PDB entry 2BUM | X-ray diffraction, 1.80 A resolution | chains A and B

Chain A:
Name: Protocatechuate 3,4-dioxygenase alpha chain
Organism: Acinetobacter sp
Notes: EC 1.13.11.3
UniProtKB: P20371 (PCXA_ACICA); the construct lacks a stretch of the UniProt sequence, so the offset changes along the chain: -3 to 88 = UniProt 1-92; 89-200 = UniProt 98-209
Chain sequence (209 residues; numbered -3 to 200 plus 5 insertion-coded residues; the number before each row is that of its first residue; a row labelled like 88A-88E holds insertion residues (88A, then the next letters in order); numbers below 1 keep their minus sign (Met-3 is residue -3)):
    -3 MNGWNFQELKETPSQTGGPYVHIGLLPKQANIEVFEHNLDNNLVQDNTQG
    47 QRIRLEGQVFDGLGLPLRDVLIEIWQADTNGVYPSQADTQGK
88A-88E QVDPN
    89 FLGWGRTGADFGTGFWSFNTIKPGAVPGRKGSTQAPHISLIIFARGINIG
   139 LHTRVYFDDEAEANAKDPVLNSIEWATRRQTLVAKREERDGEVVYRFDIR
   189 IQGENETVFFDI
Not modelled in the structure: -3 to 3
Residues lining bound ligands: hydroxide ion (OH): Gly14, Pro15, Tyr16
Curated features (UniProtKB/Swiss-Prot):
  - binding site (3,4-dihydroxybenzoate): Arg133

Chain B:
Name: Protocatechuate 3,4-dioxygenase beta chain
Organism: Acinetobacter sp
Notes: EC 1.13.11.3
UniProtKB: P20372 (PCXB_ACICA); residues 300-540 here correspond to UniProt positions 1-241 (UniProt number = residue number - 299)
Chain sequence (241 residues; row label = number of the first residue in the row):
   300 MSQIIWGAYAQRNTEDHPPAYAPGYKTSVLRSPKNALISIAETLSEVTAP
   350 HFSADKFGPKDNDLILNYAKDGLPIGERVIVHGYVRDQFGRPVKNALVEV
   400 WQANASGRYRHPNDQYIGAMDPNFGGCGRMLTDDNGYYVFRTIKPGPYPW
   450 RNRINEWRPAHIHFSLIADGWAQRLISQFYFEGDTLIDSCPILKTIPSEQ
   500 QRRALIALEDKSNFIEADSRCYRFDITLRGRRATYFENDLT
Not modelled in the structure: 300-302
Ion coordination: Fe ion: Tyr408, Tyr447, His460, His462 (together with hydroxide ion)
Residues lining bound ligands: hydroxide ion (OH): Tyr408, Tyr447, His460, His462
Curated features (UniProtKB/Swiss-Prot):
  - binding site (Fe cation): Tyr408, Tyr447, His460, His462

Chain A / chain B interface:
Pairs across the interface (166; chain A residue first):
  Glu4(A) - Gln387(B)  hydrogen bond
  Leu5(A) - Gln387(B)  hydrogen bond (backbone-backbone)
  Leu5(A) - Gly389(B)
  Leu5(A) - Thr526(B)
  Lys6(A) - Asp315(B)  salt bridge
  Lys6(A) - Gln499(B)
  Lys6(A) - Gln500(B)
  Lys6(A) - Thr526(B)
  Glu7(A) - Arg311(B)  salt bridge
  Glu7(A) - His316(B)  salt bridge
  Glu7(A) - Gln500(B)  hydrogen bond (backbone-side chain)
  Glu7(A) - Thr526(B)
  Glu7(A) - Arg528(B)
  Thr8(A) - His316(B)
  Thr8(A) - Phe463(B)
  Thr8(A) - Leu474(B)
  Thr8(A) - Leu504(B)
  Thr8(A) - Ile525(B)
  Thr8(A) - Thr526(B)  hydrogen bond (side chain-backbone)
  Pro9(A) - Asp315(B)
  Pro9(A) - His316(B)
  Pro9(A) - Ser476(B)  hydrogen bond (backbone-side chain)
  Pro9(A) - Ile495(B)  hydrophobic
  Pro9(A) - Gln500(B)
  Pro9(A) - Leu504(B)  hydrophobic
  Ser10(A) - His316(B)  hydrogen bond (backbone-side chain)
  Ser10(A) - Pro317(B)
  Ser10(A) - Leu474(B)
  Ser10(A) - Ile475(B)  hydrogen bond (side chain-backbone)
  Ser10(A) - Ser476(B)
  Gln11(A) - Ile475(B)  hydrogen bond (backbone-backbone)
  Gln11(A) - Ser476(B)
  Gln11(A) - Gln477(B)
  Gln11(A) - Tyr479(B)  hydrogen bond
  Gln11(A) - Ile491(B)
  Gln11(A) - Leu492(B)
  Gln11(A) - Thr494(B)
  Gln11(A) - Ile495(B)
  Gln11(A) - Leu504(B)
  Thr12(A) - Tyr324(B)
  Thr12(A) - Gln477(B)  hydrogen bond (backbone-side chain)
  Gly13(A) - Trp400(B)
  Gly13(A) - His462(B)
  Gly13(A) - Ile475(B)
  Tyr16(A) - Trp400(B)
  Tyr16(A) - Tyr408(B)  hydrophobic
  Tyr16(A) - Asp413(B)
  Val17(A) - Trp400(B)  hydrophobic
  Ile19(A) - His410(B)
  Gly20(A) - Trp400(B)
  Gly20(A) - Cys426(B)
  Leu21(A) - Glu398(B)
  Leu21(A) - Trp400(B)  hydrophobic
  Ala26(A) - His410(B)
  Asn27(A) - Tyr367(B)
  Ile28(A) - Tyr367(B)  hydrophobic
  Ile28(A) - Arg409(B)
  Glu29(A) - Tyr367(B)
  Val30(A) - Asn366(B)
  Val30(A) - Tyr367(B)  hydrophobic
  Phe31(A) - Asp360(B)
  Phe31(A) - Gly427(B)
  Phe31(A) - Arg428(B)
  His33(A) - Lys355(B)
  His33(A) - Arg428(B)  hydrogen bond (backbone-side chain)
  Leu35(A) - Glu398(B)
  Asp57(A) - Leu329(B)
  Gly58(A) - Leu329(B)  hydrogen bond (backbone-backbone)
  Leu59(A) - Leu329(B)  hydrophobic
  Leu63(A) - Arg330(B)
  Asp65(A) - Arg330(B)  salt bridge
  Glu69(A) - Trp470(B)
  Glu69(A) - Arg473(B)  salt bridge
  Trp71(A) - Ser344(B)  hydrogen bond (side chain-backbone)
  Trp71(A) - Thr347(B)  hydrogen bond
  Trp71(A) - Ala348(B)
  Trp71(A) - Pro349(B)
  Trp71(A) - Trp470(B)  hydrophobic
  Tyr79(A) - Ser344(B)  hydrogen bond
  Tyr79(A) - Thr347(B)
  Pro80(A) - Ala348(B)
  Pro80(A) - His350(B)
  Ser81(A) - Thr347(B)
  Ser81(A) - Ala348(B)  hydrogen bond (side chain-backbone)
  Ser81(A) - His350(B)
  Gln82(A) - His350(B)  hydrogen bond (backbone-side chain)
  Ala83(A) - Val346(B)
  Ala83(A) - Thr347(B)
  Ala83(A) - Arg530(B)
  Asp84(A) - Thr347(B)
  Thr85(A) - Leu343(B)
  Gln86(A) - Leu343(B)
  Leu90(A) - Pro349(B)
  Leu90(A) - His350(B)
  Trp92(A) - Pro349(B)  hydrophobic
  Trp92(A) - Phe351(B)  hydrophobic
  Trp92(A) - Ile466(B)  hydrophobic
  Trp92(A) - Trp470(B)
  Arg94(A) - Glu398(B)  salt bridge
  Arg94(A) - Ile466(B)
  Arg94(A) - Arg473(B)
  Phe99(A) - His410(B)
  Gly116(A) - Leu539(B)
  Gly116(A) - Thr540(B)
  Arg117(A) - Ala340(B)
  Arg117(A) - Glu341(B)  hydrogen bond (side chain-backbone)
  Arg117(A) - Asp538(B)
  Arg117(A) - Leu539(B)
  Lys118(A) - Asp538(B)  hydrogen bond (backbone-backbone)
  Lys118(A) - Thr540(B)  hydrogen bond (backbone-backbone)
  Gly119(A) - Thr540(B)  hydrogen bond (backbone-backbone)
  Gln122(A) - Thr342(B)  hydrogen bond
  Gln122(A) - Ser344(B)
  His125(A) - Ser344(B)  hydrogen bond
  Ser127(A) - Trp470(B)
  Ile129(A) - Trp470(B)  hydrophobic
  Ile129(A) - Arg473(B)
  Phe131(A) - Arg473(B)
  Phe131(A) - Ile475(B)  hydrophobic
  Ala132(A) - Arg330(B)
  Arg133(A) - Tyr324(B)
  Arg133(A) - Thr326(B)
  Arg133(A) - Arg330(B)  hydrogen bond (backbone-side chain)
  Gly134(A) - Tyr324(B)  hydrogen bond (backbone-side chain)
  Gly134(A) - Thr326(B)
  Gly134(A) - Ser327(B)
  Gly134(A) - Arg330(B)
  Ile135(A) - Arg330(B)
  Asn136(A) - Pro317(B)
  Asn136(A) - Pro318(B)  hydrogen bond (side chain-backbone)
  Asn136(A) - Ala319(B)  hydrogen bond (side chain-backbone)
  Asn136(A) - Ala321(B)
  Asn136(A) - Tyr324(B)
  Ile137(A) - Arg311(B)
  Ile137(A) - His316(B)
  Ile137(A) - Pro317(B)
  Arg142(A) - Thr342(B)  hydrogen bond
  Arg142(A) - Ser344(B)
  Arg142(A) - Glu345(B)  salt bridge
  Ile161(A) - Ile337(B)  hydrophobic
  Arg166(A) - Asn334(B)
  Ile189(A) - Arg330(B)
  Ile189(A) - Ser331(B)
  Ile189(A) - Pro332(B)
  Gln190(A) - Val328(B)  hydrogen bond (side chain-backbone)
  Gln190(A) - Leu329(B)
  Gln190(A) - Ser331(B)  hydrogen bond (side chain-backbone)
  Glu194(A) - Pro332(B)
  Glu194(A) - Lys333(B)  hydrogen bond (side chain-backbone)
  Glu194(A) - Asn334(B)  hydrogen bond (side chain-backbone)
  Val196(A) - Ile337(B)  hydrophobic
  Phe197(A) - Pro332(B)  hydrophobic
  Phe197(A) - Leu336(B)
  Phe197(A) - Ile337(B)  hydrogen bond (backbone-backbone)
  Phe198(A) - Ile337(B)
  Phe198(A) - Ile339(B)  hydrophobic
  Asp199(A) - Thr313(B)
  Asp199(A) - Ile337(B)  hydrogen bond (backbone-backbone)
  Asp199(A) - Ser338(B)
  Asp199(A) - Ile339(B)  hydrogen bond (backbone-backbone)
  Ile200(A) - Ile339(B)  hydrophobic
  Ile200(A) - Glu341(B)
  Ile200(A) - Glu345(B)
  Ile200(A) - Trp470(B)
  Ile200(A) - Ala471(B)  hydrophobic
  Ile200(A) - Arg528(B)  hydrogen bond (backbone-side chain)
Also at the interface, not in a pair above, chain A (77 interface residues in all): Pro23, Val114, Pro115, Leu139, His140, Val157, Ser160, Trp163, Gly191
Also at the interface, not in a pair above, chain B (83 interface residues in all): Asn312, Asp386, Phe388, Leu396, Asn412, Gly424, Ser464, Ala503, Asp524

Overview:
Chain A and chain B form an interface of 77 and 83 residues respectively, with 36 hydrogen bonds and 7 salt
bridges. Polar contacts include Lys6(A)-Asp315(B), Glu7(A)-Arg311(B) and Glu7(A)-His316(B). Hydroxide ion is
bound between chain A and chain B.
Here chain A is Protocatechuate 3,4-dioxygenase alpha chain and chain B is Protocatechuate 3,4-dioxygenase
beta chain, both from Acinetobacter sp. Entry 2BUM (Crystal Structure Of Wild-Type Protocatechuate
3,4-Dioxygenase from Acinetobacter Sp. ADP1) was determined by X-ray diffraction, deposited together with
2BUQ, 2BUR, 2BUT and 2BUV.
